PDB entry 5X8R | electron microscopy, 3.70 A resolution | chains t and a of the 26 polymer chains in the assembly

== Chain t ==
Molecule: protein S20
From: Spinacia oleracea
Amino-acid sequence (108 residues; each row starts with the number of its first residue):
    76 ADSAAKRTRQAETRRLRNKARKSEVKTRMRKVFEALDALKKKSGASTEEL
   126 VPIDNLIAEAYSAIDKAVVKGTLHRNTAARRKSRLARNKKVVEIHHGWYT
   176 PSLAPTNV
Not modelled in the structure: 181-183

== Chain a ==
Molecule: 16S rRNA
From: Spinacia oleracea
Sequence (1491 nucleotides; row label = number of the first residue in the row):
     1 UCUCAUGGAGAGUUCGAUCCUGGCUCAGGAUGAACGCUGGCGGCAUGCUU
    51 AACACAUGCAAGUCGGACGGGAAGUGGUGUUUCCAGUGGCGGACGGGUGA
   101 GUAACGCGUAAGAACCUGCCCUUGGGAGGGGAACAACAGCUGGAAACGGC
   151 UGCUAAUACCCCGUAGGCUGAGAAGCAAAAGGAGGAAUCCGCCCGAGGAG
   201 GGGCUCGCGUCUGAUUAGCUAGUUGGUGAGGUAAUAGCUUACCAAGGCGA
   251 UGAUCAGUAGCUGGUCCGAGAGGAUGAUCAGCCACACUGGGACUGAGACA
   301 CGGCCCAGACUCCUACGGGAGGCAGCAGUGGGGAAUUUUCCGCAAUGGGC
   351 GAAAGCCUGACGGAGCAAUGCCGCGUGGAGGCAGAAGGCCCACGGGUCGU
   401 GAACUUCUUUUCCCGGAGAAGAAGCAAUGACGGUAUCCGGGGAAUAAGCA
   451 UCGGCUAACUCUGUGCCAGCAGCCGCGGUAAGACAGAGGAUGCAAGCGUU
   501 AUCCGGAAUGAUUGGGCGUAAAGCGUCUGUAGGUGGCUUUUUAAGUCCGC
   551 CGUCAAAUCCCAGGGCUCAACCCUGGACAGGCGGUGGAAACUACCAAGCU
   601 GGAGUACGGUAGGGGCAGAGGGAAUUUCCGGUGGAGCGGUGAAAUGCGUA
   651 GAGAUCGGAAAGAACACCAACGGCGAAAGCACUCUGCUGGGCCGACACUG
   701 ACACUGAGAGACGAAAGCUAGGGGAGCGAAUGGGAUUAGAUACCCCAGUA
   751 GUCCUAGCCGUAAACGAUGGAUACUAGGCGCUGUGCGUAUCGACCCGUGC
   801 AGUGUUGUAGCUAACGCGUUAAGUAUCCCGCCUGGGGAGUACGUUCGCAA
   851 GAAUGAAACUCAAAGGAAUUGACGGGGGCCCGCACAAGCGGUGGAGCAUG
   901 UGGUUUAAUUCGAUGCAAAGCGAAGAACCUUACCAGGGCUUGACAUGCCG
   951 CGAAUCCUCUUGAAAGAGAGGGGUGCCUUCGGGAACGCGGACACAGGUGG
  1001 UGCAUGGCUGUCGUCAGCUCGUGCCGUAAGGUGUUGGGUUAAGUCCCGCA
  1051 ACGAGCGCAACCCUCGUGUUUAGUUGCCAACGUUGAGUUUGGAACCCUGA
  1101 ACAGACUGCCGGUGAUAAGCCGGAGGAAGGUGAGGAUGACGUCAAGUCAU
  1151 CAUGCCCCUUAUGCCCUGGGCGACACACGUGCUACAAUGGCCGGGACAAA
  1201 GGGUCGCGAUCCCGCGAGGGUGAGCUAACCCCAAAAACCCGUCCUCAGUU
  1251 CGGAUUGCAGGCUGCAACUCGCCUGCAUGAAGCCGGAAUCGCUAGUAAUC
  1301 GCCGGUCAGCCAUACGGCGGUGAAUUCGUUCCCGGGCCUUGUACACACCG
  1351 CCCGUCACACUAUGGGAGCUGGCCAUGCCCGAAGUCGUUACCUUAACCGC
  1401 AAGGAGGGGGAUGCCGAAGGCAGGGCUAGUGACUGGAGUGAAGUCGUAAC
  1451 AAGGUAGCCGUACUGGAAGGUGCGGCUGGAUCACCUCCUUU
Not modelled in the structure: 1-2, 76-78, 1084-1086, 1489-1491

== Interface between chain t and chain a ==
Pairs across the interface - 82 pairs, chain t then chain a:
  Asp-77(t) with A85(a), sugar contact
  Ser-78(t) with A85(a), phosphate contact
  Ala-80(t) with G86(a), phosphate contact
  Lys-81(t) with A61(a), hydrogen bond to the sugar; G62(a), salt bridge to the phosphate; G91(a), base contact
  Arg-82(t) with A61(a), hydrogen bond to the sugar; G92(a), hydrogen bond to the sugar; G302(a), sugar contact; G303(a), salt bridge to the phosphate
  Arg-84(t) with G86(a), salt bridge to the phosphate; U87(a), salt bridge to the phosphate; G88(a), hydrogen bond to the base
  Gln-85(t) with G91(a), base contact; G92(a), hydrogen bond to the base
  Glu-87(t) with U87(a), phosphate contact
  Thr-88(t) with G88(a), phosphate contact
  Arg-89(t) with G92(a), base contact; C293(a), hydrogen bond to the base; U294(a), hydrogen bond to the sugar; A298(a), base contact; A300(a), base contact
  Leu-91(t) with G88(a), phosphate contact
  Arg-92(t) with G89(a), salt bridge to the phosphate; U294(a), hydrogen bond to the sugar; G295(a), sugar contact
  Asn-93(t) with C293(a), sugar contact
  Arg-96(t) with U294(a), salt bridge to the phosphate; G295(a), salt bridge to the phosphate
  Lys-97(t) with U1385(a), salt bridge to the phosphate; C1386(a), salt bridge to the phosphate; G1408(a), phosphate contact
  Ser-98(t) with G1407(a), phosphate contact; G1408(a), phosphate contact
  Glu-99(t) with C160(a), phosphate contact
  Lys-101(t) with G1387(a), phosphate contact; G1407(a), phosphate contact; G1408(a), phosphate contact
  Thr-102(t) with G1406(a), sugar contact; G1407(a), hydrogen bond to the phosphate
  Met-104(t) with G1387(a), phosphate contact; U1388(a), phosphate contact
  Arg-105(t) with U1388(a), salt bridge to the phosphate; U1389(a), base contact; G1407(a), salt bridge to the phosphate
  Lys-106(t) with G1406(a), sugar contact
  Phe-108(t) with U1388(a), phosphate contact
  Glu-109(t) with G1406(a), phosphate contact
  Tyr-136(t) with A174(a), hydrogen bond to the sugar; G175(a), hydrogen bond to the sugar
  Ile-139(t) with C176(a), hydrogen bond to the sugar
  Asp-140(t) with C176(a), phosphate contact; A177(a), phosphate contact
  Lys-141(t) with C161(a), salt bridge to the phosphate
  Val-143(t) with C176(a), sugar contact; A177(a), sugar contact
  Val-144(t) with A177(a), sugar contact
  Lys-145(t) with C160(a), salt bridge to the phosphate
  Thr-147(t) with A177(a), sugar contact; A178(a), sugar contact
  Leu-148(t) with C160(a), phosphate contact
  His-149(t) with A296(a), salt bridge to the phosphate
  Ala-154(t) with A233(a), phosphate contact; A234(a), phosphate contact
  Arg-155(t) with A233(a), salt bridge to the phosphate
  Arg-156(t) with G167(a), base contact; C168(a), hydrogen bond to the sugar
  Lys-157(t) with C168(a), hydrogen bond to the phosphate; U169(a), salt bridge to the phosphate
  Arg-159(t) with G231(a), salt bridge to the phosphate; U232(a), salt bridge to the phosphate
  Leu-160(t) with U169(a), hydrogen bond to the sugar
  Ala-161(t) with U169(a), phosphate contact; G170(a), phosphate contact
  Arg-162(t) with G230(a), salt bridge to the phosphate; G231(a), salt bridge to the phosphate
  Lys-164(t) with U169(a), sugar contact; G170(a), sugar contact
  Glu-168(t) with G170(a), phosphate contact; A171(a), phosphate contact
  Ile-169(t) with A229(a), phosphate contact
  Leu-178(t) with A171(a), base contact
Also at the interface, not in a pair above, chain t (52 interface residues in all): Ala-76, Ala-86, Thr-152, Ala-153, Ser-158, Val-166
Also at the interface, not in a pair above, chain a (46 interface residues in all): C116, U117, C194

== In short ==
52 residues of chain t and 46 residues of chain a are in contact; the contacts include 15 hydrogen bonds and
20 salt bridges. Among the polar pairs are Arg-84(t)/G88(a), Gln-85(t)/G92(a) and Arg-89(t)/C293(a).
Chain t is protein S20 and chain a is 16S rRNA, both from Spinacia oleracea; the structure, Structure of the
30S small subunit of chloroplast ribosome from spinach, was determined by electron microscopy together with
5X8P and 5X8T from the same study.
